8YPY - chains A and B of the 6 polymer chains in the assembly; structure by X-ray diffraction, 2.74 A resolution.

[Chain A (and B)]
Molecule: Isoform 2 of Ribose-phosphate pyrophosphokinase 2
From: Homo sapiens
Notes: EC 2.7.6.1; chain B of this document is another copy of the same molecule, construct and numbering; everything in this record applies to it too
UniProtKB: P11908 (PRPS2_HUMAN), isoform P11908-2; residues 2-321 here = UniProt positions 2-321
Sequence (321 residues; each row starts with the number of its first residue):
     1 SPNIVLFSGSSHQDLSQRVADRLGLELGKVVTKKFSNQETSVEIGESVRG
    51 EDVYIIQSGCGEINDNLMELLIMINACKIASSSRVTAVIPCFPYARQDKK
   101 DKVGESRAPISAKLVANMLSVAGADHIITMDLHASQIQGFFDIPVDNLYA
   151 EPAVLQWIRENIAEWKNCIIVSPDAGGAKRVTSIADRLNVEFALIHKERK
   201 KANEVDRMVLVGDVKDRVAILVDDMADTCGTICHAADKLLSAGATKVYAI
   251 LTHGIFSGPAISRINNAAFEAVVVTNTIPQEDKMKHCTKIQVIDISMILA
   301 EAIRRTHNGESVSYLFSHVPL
Disordered / not traced: 310-321 (chain B: 98-101, 199-206, 309-321)
Construct notes: expression tag (1)
Metal / ion sites: Cd2+ near D223 (its only coordinating residue here)
Small-molecule neighbours:
  - AMP-CPP (APC; diphosphomethylphosphonic acid adenosyl ester), molecule 1: F35, N37, E39
  - AMP-CPP (APC), molecule 2: R96, Q97, D98, H133, D174, A175, G176, D227
  - 5-O-phosphono-alpha-D-ribofuranose (HSX): R96, D227, T228, C229, G230, T231, R263
Curated features (UniProtKB/Swiss-Prot):
  - binding site (ATP): R96 to D101
Reported in the primary citation:
  - conformationally variable residues (loop rearrangement): V103 to E105
  - mutagenesis - V103DEL/G104DEL/E105DEL/Q156K: increased catalytic activity
  - mutagenesis - V103DEL/G104DEL/E105DEL/Q156K: decreased growth
  - mutagenesis - R96A: abolished catalytic activity (proposed by the authors, not directly observed)
  - mutagenesis - R96A: decreased catalytic activity

[Interface between chain A and chain B]
Contacting residue pairs (69):
  K99(A) - Y149(B)  hydrogen bond
  K102(A) - Y149(B)
  V103(A) - R187(B)
  G104(A) - L148(B)
  G104(A) - Y149(B)  hydrogen bond (backbone-backbone)
  E105(A) - N147(B)
  E105(A) - L148(B)
  E105(A) - Y149(B)
  E105(A) - R305(B)  salt bridge
  S106(A) - S135(B)
  S106(A) - Q138(B)  hydrogen bond
  S106(A) - N147(B)  hydrogen bond
  S106(A) - Y149(B)
  R107(A) - Q138(B)
  A108(A) - Q138(B)
  P109(A) - G139(B)
  K113(A) - G139(B)  hydrogen bond (side chain-backbone)
  K113(A) - F141(B)
  K113(A) - D142(B)
  N117(A) - D142(B)  hydrogen bond
  A134(A) - Q136(B)
  S135(A) - S106(B)
  Q136(A) - A134(B)
  Q136(A) - Q136(B)
  Q136(A) - F140(B)
  Q138(A) - S106(B)  hydrogen bond
  Q138(A) - R107(B)  hydrogen bond (side chain-backbone)
  Q138(A) - A108(B)
  G139(A) - P109(B)
  G139(A) - K113(B)  hydrogen bond (backbone-side chain)
  G139(A) - F140(B)
  F140(A) - Q136(B)
  F140(A) - G139(B)
  F140(A) - F140(B)  hydrophobic
  F141(A) - K113(B)  hydrogen bond (backbone-side chain)
  D142(A) - K113(B)  salt bridge
  D142(A) - N117(B)
  N147(A) - E105(B)
  N147(A) - S106(B)  hydrogen bond
  L148(A) - G104(B)
  Y149(A) - G104(B)  hydrogen bond (backbone-backbone)
  Y149(A) - E105(B)
  Y149(A) - S106(B)
  A175(A) - A178(B)
  A175(A) - K179(B)
  A175(A) - T182(B)
  A178(A) - A175(B)
  K179(A) - A175(B)  hydrogen bond (backbone-backbone)
  T182(A) - A175(B)
  T182(A) - H196(B)
  D186(A) - H196(B)  salt bridge
  R187(A) - V103(B)
  E191(A) - E198(B)
  E191(A) - R207(B)  salt bridge
  E191(A) - V209(B)
  F192(A) - L194(B)  hydrophobic
  F192(A) - H196(B)
  F192(A) - V211(B)
  L194(A) - L194(B)  hydrophobic
  L194(A) - V211(B)  hydrophobic
  H196(A) - T182(B)
  H196(A) - D186(B)  salt bridge
  H196(A) - F192(B)
  K201(A) - N189(B)
  V209(A) - E191(B)
  V211(A) - F192(B)  hydrophobic
  V211(A) - V211(B)  hydrophobic
  V211(A) - G212(B)
  R305(A) - E105(B)  salt bridge
Also at the interface, not in a pair above, chain A (42 interface residues in all): Q97, G176, K197, E198, R199, G212
Also at the interface, not in a pair above, chain B (39 interface residues in all): K102, G176

[Overview]
Chain A and chain B form an interface of 42 and 39 residues respectively; the contacts include 13 hydrogen
bonds and 6 salt bridges. Among the polar pairs are E105(A)-R305(B), D142(A)-K113(B) and D186(A)-H196(B).
Ligands of chain A: AMP-CPP and 5-O-phosphono-alpha-D-ribofuranose. From the paper:
V103DEL/G104DEL/E105DEL/Q156K of chain A increase catalytic activity; conformational variability at V103(A).
Both chains are Isoform 2 of Ribose-phosphate pyrophosphokinase 2 (Homo sapiens). Entry 8YPY (Crystal
strcuture of human phosphoribosyl pyrophosphate synthetase2 (PRPS2) in complex with ligands) was determined by
X-ray diffraction, deposited together with 8YPZ and 8YQ0.
